5GJS - chains B and L of the 4 polymer chains in the assembly; structure by X-ray diffraction, 2.90 A resolution.

== Chain B ==
Name: Hemagglutinin
From: Influenza A virus
Notes: fragment: neutralizing antibody 3E1
UniProtKB: C3W5S1 (C3W5S1_I09A0); residues 1-176 here correspond to UniProt positions 345-520 (UniProt number = residue number + 344)
Chain sequence (182 residues; row label = number of the first residue in the row):
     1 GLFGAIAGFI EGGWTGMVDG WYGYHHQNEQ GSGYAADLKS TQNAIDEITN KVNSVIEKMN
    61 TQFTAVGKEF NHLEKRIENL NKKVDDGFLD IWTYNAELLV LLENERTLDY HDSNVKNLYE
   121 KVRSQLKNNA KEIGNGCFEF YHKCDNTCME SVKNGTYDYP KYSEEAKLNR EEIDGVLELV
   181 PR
Not modelled in the structure: 1-3, 8, 172-182
Differences from the reference sequence: expression tag (177-182)
Disulfide bonds: Cys144-Cys148

== Chain L ==
Name: light chain of human neutralizing antibody 3E1
From: Homo sapiens
Notes: antibody fragment or engineered binder
Chain sequence (214 residues; numbered 1 to 214; the number before each row is that of its first residue):
     1 DIQMTQSPAT LSASVGDRVS ITCRASQSIS SWLAWYQQKP GKAPKLLIYK ASSLESGVPS
    61 RFSGSGSGSE FTLTISSLQP DDFAIYYCQQ YNSYPWTFGQ GTKVEIKRTV AAPSVFIFPP
   121 SDEQLKSGTA SVVCLLNNFY PREAKVQWKV DNALQSGNSQ ESVTEQDSKD STYSLSSTLT
   181 LSKADYEKHK VYACEVTHQG LSSPVTKSFN RGEC
Not modelled in the structure: 151, 157, 182-184, 213-214
Disulfide bonds: Cys23-Cys88, Cys134-Cys194

== Interface between chain B and chain L ==
Pairs across the interface - 9 pairs, chain B then chain L:
  Leu38(B) - Tyr94(L)  hydrophobic
  Gln42(B) - Trp32(L)
  Gln42(B) - Asn92(L)
  Ile45(B) - Trp32(L)  hydrophobic
  Ile45(B) - Lys50(L)
  Asp46(B) - Ser30(L)
  Asp46(B) - Trp32(L)
  Asp46(B) - Lys50(L)  salt bridge
  Thr49(B) - Lys50(L)
Interface residues without a listed pair, chain L (6 interface residues in all): Tyr91
Interface features reported in the paper:
  - specific contacts: Gln42(B)-Trp32(L) (hydrophobic contact), Ile45(B)-Trp32(L) (hydrophobic contact), Asp46(B)-Trp32(L) (hydrophobic contact), Thr49(B)-Lys50(L) (hydrogen bond), Lys50(L)-Ile45(B) (hydrophobic contact), Lys50(L)-Asp46(B) (hydrophobic contact)
  - epitope / paratope residues, chain B: Leu38(B), Gln42(B), Ile45(B), Asp46(B), Thr49(B)
  - epitope / paratope residues, chain L: Trp32(L), Lys50(L), Asn92(L), Tyr94(L)

== In short ==
The interface between chain B and chain L involves 5 residues on one side and 6 on the other; the contacts
include 1 salt bridge. The salt-bridged pair is Asp46(B)-Lys50(L). The authors report hydrophobic contacts
between Gln42(B) and Trp32(L), Ile45(B) and Trp32(L) and Asp46(B) and Trp32(L) among others; a hydrogen bond
between Thr49(B) and Lys50(L). From the paper: epitope/paratope residues Leu38(B), Gln42(B) and Trp32(L) among
others.
Chain B is Hemagglutinin (Influenza A virus) and chain L is light chain of human neutralizing antibody 3E1
(Homo sapiens); the structure, Crystal structure of H1 hemagglutinin from A/California/04/2009 in complex with
a neutralizing antibody 3E1, was determined by X-ray diffraction together with 5GJT from the same study.
